1UEX - chains B and C of the 3 polymer chains in the assembly; structure by X-ray diffraction, 2.85 A resolution.

[Chain B]
Protein: bitiscetin beta chain
Organism: Bitis arietans
Sequence (125 residues; numbered 1 to 125; the number before each row is that of its first residue):
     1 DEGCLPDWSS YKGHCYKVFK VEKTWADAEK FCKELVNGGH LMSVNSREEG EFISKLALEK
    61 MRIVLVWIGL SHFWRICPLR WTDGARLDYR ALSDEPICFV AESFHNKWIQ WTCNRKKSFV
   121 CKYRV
Not modelled in the structure: 1-2
Cystine bridges: Cys4-Cys15, Cys32-Cys121, Cys98-Cys113

[Chain C]
Protein: von Willebrand Factor
Organism: Homo sapiens
Notes: fragment: A1 domain
Reference sequence: P04275 (VWF_HUMAN); residues 497-705 here correspond to UniProt positions 1260-1468 (UniProt number = residue number + 763)
Sequence (209 residues; row label = number of the first residue in the row):
   497 EDISEPPLHD FYCSRLLDLV FLLDGSSRLS EAEFEVLKAF VVDMMERLRI SQKWVRVAVV
   557 EYHDGSHAYI GLKDRKRPSE LRRIASQVKY AGSQVASTSE VLKYTLFQIF SKIDRPEASR
   617 IALLLMASQE PQRMSRNFVR YVQGLKKKKV IVIPVGIGPH ANLKQIRLIE KQAPENKAFV
   677 LSSVDELEQQ RDEIVSYLCD LAPEAPPPT
Not modelled in the structure: 497-500, 703-705
UniProt features mapped onto this chain:
  - glycosylation: Ser500 (O-linked (GalNAc...) serine), Thr705 (O-linked (GalNAc...) threonine)
Cystine bridges: Cys509-Cys695
From the paper describing this entry:
  - conformationally variable residues (side-chain flip): Arg663

[Interface between chain B and chain C]
Contacting residue pairs (22):
  Lys20(B) with Gln686(C), hydrogen bond
  Glu22(B) with Lys673(C), salt bridge
  Arg62(B) with Ser678(C)
  Val64(B) with Val676(C), hydrophobic; Leu677(C); Ser678(C)
  Leu65(B) with Val676(C), hydrophobic
  Phe104(B) with Gly654(C); Pro655(C), hydrophobic; Ser678(C)
  Ile109(B) with Leu659(C), hydrophobic; Arg663(C)
  Gln110(B) with Arg663(C), hydrogen bond (backbone-side chain)
  Trp111(B) with Leu659(C); Arg663(C); Glu666(C), hydrogen bond
  Thr112(B) with Lys667(C)
  Arg115(B) with Glu666(C), hydrogen bond (side chain-backbone); Lys667(C), hydrogen bond (side chain-backbone); Ala669(C), hydrogen bond (side chain-backbone); Pro670(C)
  Lys117(B) with Glu666(C), salt bridge
Interface residues without a listed pair, chain B (15 interface residues in all): Leu58, His105, Lys116
Interface residues without a listed pair, chain C (17 interface residues in all): Ile662, Gln668, Glu682, Glu689
From the paper, about this interface:
  - interface residues, chain C: Arg663(C), Glu666(C), Lys673(C)
  - hot spots on chain C (mutagenesis) - E666A, K673A: decreased binding to bitiscetin (citing earlier work)

[In short]
The interface between chain B and chain C involves 15 residues on one side and 17 on the other, with 6
hydrogen bonds and 2 salt bridges. Among the polar pairs are Glu22(B)-Lys673(C), Lys117(B)-Glu666(C) and
Lys20(B)-Gln686(C). From the paper: E666A and K673A of chain C reduce binding to bitiscetin; interface
residues Arg663(C), Glu666(C) and Lys673(C).
Here chain B is bitiscetin beta chain (Bitis arietans) and chain C is von Willebrand Factor (Homo sapiens).
Entry 1UEX (Crystal structure of von Willebrand Factor A1 domain complexed with snake venom bitiscetin) was
determined by X-ray diffraction.
